5VOH - chains A and B of the 4 polymer chains in the assembly; structure by X-ray diffraction, 2.30 A resolution.

# Chain A (and B)
Name: NADH oxidase
From: Lactobacillus brevis KB290
Notes: chain B of this document is another copy of the same molecule, construct and numbering; everything in this record applies to it too
UniProtKB: M5B0V2 (M5B0V2_LACBR); residues 1-450 here correspond to UniProt positions 19-468 (UniProt number = residue number + 18)
Sequence (518 residues; numbered -49 to 468; the number before each row is that of its first residue; numbers below 1 keep their minus sign (Met-49 is residue -49)):
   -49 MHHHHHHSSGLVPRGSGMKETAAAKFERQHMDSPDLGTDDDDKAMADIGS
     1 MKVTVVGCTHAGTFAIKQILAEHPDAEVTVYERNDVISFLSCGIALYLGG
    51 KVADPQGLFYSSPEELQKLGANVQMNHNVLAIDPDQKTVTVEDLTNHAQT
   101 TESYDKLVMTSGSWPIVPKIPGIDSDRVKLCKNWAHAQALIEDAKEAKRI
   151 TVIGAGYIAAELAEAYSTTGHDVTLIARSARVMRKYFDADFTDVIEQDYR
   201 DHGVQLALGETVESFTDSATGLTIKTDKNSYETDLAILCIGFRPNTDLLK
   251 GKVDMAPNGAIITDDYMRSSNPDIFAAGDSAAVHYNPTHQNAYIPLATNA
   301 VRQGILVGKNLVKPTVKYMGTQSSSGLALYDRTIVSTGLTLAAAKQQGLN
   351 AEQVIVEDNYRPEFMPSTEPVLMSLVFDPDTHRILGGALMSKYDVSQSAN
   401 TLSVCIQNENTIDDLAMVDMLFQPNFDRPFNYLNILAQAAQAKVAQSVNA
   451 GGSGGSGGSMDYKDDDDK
Unresolved in the structure: -49 to 0, 449-468
Differences from the reference sequence: initiating methionine (-49); expression tag (-48 to 0, 451-468); engineered mutation Ala159 (Gly177 in M5B0V2), Ala177 (Asp195 in M5B0V2), Arg178 (Ala196 in M5B0V2), Ser179 (Met197 in M5B0V2), Arg184 (Pro202 in M5B0V2)
Modified positions: Cys42 (S-hydroxycysteine; CSO)
Residues lining bound ligands:
  - FAD (flavin-adenine dinucleotide), molecule 1: Val6, Gly7, Cys8, Thr9, His10, Ala11, Gly12, Tyr31, Glu32, Arg33, Asn34, Ser41, Cys42, Ile44, His77, Asn78, Val79, Thr110, Ser111, Gly112, Ser113, Cys131, Lys132, Ile158, Phe242, Asn245, Leu248, Ala277, Gly278, Asp279, Pro295, Leu296, Ala297, Thr298, Ala300
  - FAD, molecule 2: Phe422, Gln423, Pro424
  - NADPH (NDP; NADPH dihydro-nicotinamide-adenine-dinucleotide phosphate): Gly154, Ala155, Gly156, Tyr157, Ile158, Glu161, Ile176, Ala177, Arg178, Ser179, Arg184, Lys185, Tyr186, Glu210, Cys239, Ile240, Gly241, Phe242, Pro295, Leu296, Ser325, Gly326
Reported in the primary citation:
  - conformationally variable residues (side-chain flip): Gly154, Tyr157
  - contacts within the chain: Gly154-Ala159
  - binding site for NADPH: Arg178, Tyr186

# How chain A and chain B interact
Contacting residue pairs (122):
  Leu40(A) - Pro429(B)  hydrophobic
  Cys42(A) - Phe422(B)
  Cys42(A) - Pro424(B)
  Leu46(A) - Met365(B)  hydrophobic
  Leu46(A) - Gln423(B)
  Lys51(A) - Phe364(B)
  Lys51(A) - Pro366(B)
  Val52(A) - Phe364(B)
  Gly57(A) - Phe364(B)
  Leu58(A) - Phe364(B)  hydrophobic
  Glu161(A) - Gln423(B)
  Ala297(A) - Phe422(B)  hydrophobic
  Thr298(A) - Asp419(B)
  Thr298(A) - Met420(B)
  Thr298(A) - Leu421(B)
  Thr298(A) - Phe422(B)
  Thr298(A) - Pro429(B)
  Val301(A) - Phe430(B)  hydrophobic
  Arg302(A) - Met417(B)  hydrogen bond (side chain-backbone)
  Arg302(A) - Val418(B)  hydrogen bond (side chain-backbone)
  Arg302(A) - Asp419(B)
  Arg302(A) - Met420(B)
  Arg302(A) - Phe430(B)
  Arg302(A) - Asn434(B)  hydrogen bond
  Ile305(A) - Phe430(B)  hydrophobic
  Met319(A) - Asp413(B)
  Met319(A) - Asp414(B)
  Met319(A) - Met417(B)  hydrophobic
  Met319(A) - Val418(B)
  Thr321(A) - Asp419(B)  hydrogen bond
  Gln322(A) - Asp419(B)  hydrogen bond (backbone-side chain)
  Ser323(A) - Asp419(B)  hydrogen bond (backbone-side chain)
  Ser324(A) - Asp419(B)  hydrogen bond
  Ser324(A) - Leu421(B)
  Ser325(A) - Leu421(B)
  Gly326(A) - Gln423(B)
  Gly326(A) - Phe426(B)
  Leu327(A) - Phe426(B)
  Ala328(A) - Asn425(B)
  Thr333(A) - Phe426(B)
  Phe364(A) - Val52(B)
  Phe364(A) - Gly57(B)
  Phe364(A) - Leu58(B)  hydrophobic
  Met365(A) - Leu46(B)  hydrophobic
  Pro366(A) - Lys51(B)
  Tyr393(A) - Asp394(B)  hydrogen bond
  Tyr393(A) - Ser396(B)  hydrogen bond
  Tyr393(A) - Gln397(B)
  Asp394(A) - Tyr393(B)  hydrogen bond
  Asp394(A) - Gln397(B)  hydrogen bond (backbone-side chain)
  Asp394(A) - Phe426(B)
  Val395(A) - Gln397(B)
  Ser396(A) - Tyr393(B)
  Ser396(A) - Leu421(B)
  Ser396(A) - Phe426(B)
  Gln397(A) - Asp394(B)  hydrogen bond (side chain-backbone)
  Gln397(A) - Val395(B)
  Gln397(A) - Ser396(B)
  Gln397(A) - Gln397(B)
  Gln397(A) - Ser398(B)  hydrogen bond
  Gln397(A) - Thr401(B)
  Gln397(A) - Tyr432(B)  hydrogen bond
  Ser398(A) - Gln397(B)  hydrogen bond
  Ala399(A) - Leu421(B)  hydrophobic
  Asn400(A) - Met420(B)
  Asn400(A) - Leu421(B)  hydrogen bond (side chain-backbone)
  Asn400(A) - Asn431(B)
  Thr401(A) - Gln397(B)
  Thr401(A) - Thr401(B)  hydrogen bond
  Thr401(A) - Val404(B)
  Ser403(A) - Asp419(B)  hydrogen bond (side chain-backbone)
  Val404(A) - Thr401(B)
  Val404(A) - Val404(B)  hydrophobic
  Val404(A) - Cys405(B)  hydrophobic
  Val404(A) - Asn410(B)
  Gln407(A) - Val418(B)
  Asn408(A) - Asn408(B)
  Asn408(A) - Asn410(B)  hydrogen bond
  Asn410(A) - Val404(B)
  Asn410(A) - Asn408(B)  hydrogen bond
  Asp414(A) - Met319(B)
  Met417(A) - Arg302(B)  hydrogen bond (backbone-side chain)
  Met417(A) - Met319(B)
  Val418(A) - Arg302(B)  hydrogen bond (backbone-side chain)
  Val418(A) - Met319(B)
  Val418(A) - Gln407(B)
  Asp419(A) - Thr298(B)
  Asp419(A) - Arg302(B)
  Asp419(A) - Thr321(B)  hydrogen bond
  Asp419(A) - Gln322(B)  hydrogen bond (side chain-backbone)
  Asp419(A) - Ser323(B)  hydrogen bond (side chain-backbone)
  Asp419(A) - Ser324(B)  hydrogen bond
  Asp419(A) - Ser403(B)  hydrogen bond (backbone-side chain)
  Met420(A) - Thr298(B)
  Met420(A) - Arg302(B)
  Met420(A) - Asn400(B)
  Leu421(A) - Thr298(B)
  Leu421(A) - Ser324(B)
  Leu421(A) - Ser325(B)
  Leu421(A) - Val335(B)  hydrophobic
  Leu421(A) - Ser396(B)
  Leu421(A) - Ala399(B)  hydrophobic
  Leu421(A) - Asn400(B)  hydrogen bond (backbone-side chain)
  Phe422(A) - Cys42(B)
  Phe422(A) - Ala297(B)  hydrophobic
  Phe422(A) - Thr298(B)
  Gln423(A) - Gly326(B)
  Pro424(A) - Cys42(B)
  Pro424(A) - Leu46(B)  hydrophobic
  Asn425(A) - Ala328(B)
  Phe426(A) - Gly326(B)
  Phe426(A) - Leu327(B)
  Phe426(A) - Thr333(B)
  Phe426(A) - Asp394(B)
  Phe426(A) - Ser396(B)
  Pro429(A) - Thr298(B)
  Phe430(A) - Val301(B)  hydrophobic
  Phe430(A) - Arg302(B)
  Phe430(A) - Ile305(B)  hydrophobic
  Asn431(A) - Asn400(B)
  Tyr432(A) - Gln397(B)  hydrogen bond
  Asn434(A) - Arg302(B)  hydrogen bond
Interface residues without a listed pair, chain A (62 interface residues in all): Phe14, Ala53, Leu306, Val335, Cys405, Asp413
Interface residues without a listed pair, chain B (62 interface residues in all): Phe14, Leu40, Ala53, Glu161, Leu306

# Overview
The chain A/chain B interface involves 62 residues from each chain; the contacts include 30 hydrogen bonds.
Among the polar pairs are Arg302(A)-Met417(B), Arg302(A)-Val418(B) and Arg302(A)-Asn434(B). Ligands of chain
A: flavin-adenine dinucleotide and NADPH. From the paper: a binding site for NADPH at Arg178(A) and Tyr186(A);
conformational variability at Gly154(A) and Tyr157(A).
Both chains are NADH oxidase (Lactobacillus brevis KB290). Entry 5VOH (Crystal structure of engineered
water-forming NADPH oxidase (TPNOX) bound to NADPH. The G159A, D177A, A178R, M179S ...) was determined by
X-ray diffraction together with 5VN0 from the same study.
